PDB entry 8OUE | electron microscopy, 2.70 A resolution | chains H and K of the 10 polymer chains in the assembly

Chain H:
Protein: H/ACA ribonucleoprotein complex subunit 1
Organism: Homo sapiens
UniProtKB: Q9NY12 (GAR1_HUMAN); residue numbers follow UniProt; this construct covers 1-217
Chain sequence (217 residues; row label = number of the first residue in the row):
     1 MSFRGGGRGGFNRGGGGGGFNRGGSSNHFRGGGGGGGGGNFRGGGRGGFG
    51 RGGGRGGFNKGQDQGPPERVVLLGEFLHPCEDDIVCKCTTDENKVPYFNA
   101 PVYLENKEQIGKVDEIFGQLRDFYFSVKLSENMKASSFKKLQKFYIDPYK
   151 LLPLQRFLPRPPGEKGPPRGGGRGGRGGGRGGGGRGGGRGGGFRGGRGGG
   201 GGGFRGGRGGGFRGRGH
Not modelled in the structure: 1-64, 162-217
Swiss-Prot annotation at these positions:
  - cross-link: Lys-134 (Glycyl lysine isopeptide (Lys-Gly) (interchain with G-Cter in SUMO2))

Chain K:
Protein: Telomerase Cajal body protein 1
Organism: Homo sapiens
UniProtKB: Q9BUR4 (TCAB1_HUMAN); residues 1-548 here = UniProt positions 1-548
Chain sequence (548 residues; numbered 1 to 548; the number before each row is that of its first residue):
     1 MKTLETQPLAPDCCPSDQDPAPAHPSPHASPMNKNADSELMPPPPERGDP
    51 PRLSPDPVAGSAVSQELREGDPVSLSTPLETEFGSPSELSPRIEEQELSE
   101 NTSLPAEEANGSLSEEEANGPELGSGKAMEDTSGEPAAEDEGDTAWNYSF
   151 SQLPRFLSGSWSEFSTQPENFLKGCKWAPDGSCILTNSADNILRIYNLPP
   201 ELYHEGEQVEYAEMVPVLRMVEGDTIYDYCWYSLMSSAQPDTSYVASSSR
   251 ENPIHIWDAFTGELRASFRAYNHLDELTAAHSLCFSPDGSQLFCGFNRTV
   301 RVFSTARPGRDCEVRATFAKKQGQSGIISCIAFSPAQPLYACGSYGRSLG
   351 LYAWDDGSPLALLGGHQGGITHLCFHPDGNRFFSGARKDAELLCWDLRQS
   401 GYPLWSLGREVTTNQRIYFDLDPTGQFLVSGSTSGAVSVWDTDGPGNDGK
   451 PEPVLSFLPQKDCTNGVSLHPSLPLLATASGQRVFPEPTESGDEGEELGL
   501 PLLSTRHVHLECRLQLWWCGGAPDSSIPDDHQGEKGQGGTEGGVGELI
Not modelled in the structure: 1-145, 205-208, 444-448, 490-509, 523-548
Swiss-Prot annotation at these positions:
  - modified residue: Ser-26 (Phosphoserine), Ser-30 (Phosphoserine), Ser-54 (Phosphoserine), Ser-64 (Phosphoserine), Ser-85 (Phosphoserine), Ser-90 (Phosphoserine), Ser-112 (Phosphoserine), Ser-114 (Phosphoserine), Thr-489 (Phosphothreonine), Ser-491 (Phosphoserine)
  - natural variant: Phe-164 (F164L: In DKCB3), His-376 (H376Y: In DKCB3), Arg-398 (R398W: In DKCB3), Gly-435 (G435R: In DKCB3)
  - mutagenesis: Ser-64 (S64A: Abolished phosphorylation by ATM and impaired ability to promote DNA repair)
From the paper describing this entry:
  - binding site for Human telomerase RNA: Lys-321

Interface between chain H and chain K:
Residue-residue contacts (7; chain H residue first):
  Glu-81(H) with Pro-253(K); Arg-269(K), salt bridge
  Asp-82(H) with Ala-266(K); Ser-267(K), hydrogen bond (side chain-backbone); Pro-308(K)
  Lys-128(H) with Asp-311(K), salt bridge
  Glu-131(H) with Arg-307(K), salt bridge
Interface residues without a listed pair, chain K (8 interface residues in all): Arg-265

Overview:
Chain H and chain K form an interface of 4 and 8 residues respectively, with 1 hydrogen bond and 3 salt
bridges. Polar pairs include Glu-81(H)/Arg-269(K), Lys-128(H)/Asp-311(K) and Glu-131(H)/Arg-307(K). UniProt
lists one mutagenesis site on chain K. The paper reports a binding site for Human telomerase RNA at
Lys-321(K).
Here chain H is H/ACA ribonucleoprotein complex subunit 1 and chain K is Telomerase Cajal body protein 1, both
from Homo sapiens. Entry 8OUE (The H/ACA RNP lobe of human telomerase with the dyskerin thumb loop in a
semi-closed conformation) was determined by electron microscopy together with 8OUF from the same study.
